4LB9 - chain A; structure by X-ray diffraction, 2.70 A resolution.

# Chain A
Name: Serum albumin
From: Homo sapiens
Reference sequence: P02768 (ALBU_HUMAN); residues 1-585 here correspond to UniProt positions 25-609 (UniProt number = residue number + 24)
Chain sequence (585 residues; each row starts with the number of its first residue):
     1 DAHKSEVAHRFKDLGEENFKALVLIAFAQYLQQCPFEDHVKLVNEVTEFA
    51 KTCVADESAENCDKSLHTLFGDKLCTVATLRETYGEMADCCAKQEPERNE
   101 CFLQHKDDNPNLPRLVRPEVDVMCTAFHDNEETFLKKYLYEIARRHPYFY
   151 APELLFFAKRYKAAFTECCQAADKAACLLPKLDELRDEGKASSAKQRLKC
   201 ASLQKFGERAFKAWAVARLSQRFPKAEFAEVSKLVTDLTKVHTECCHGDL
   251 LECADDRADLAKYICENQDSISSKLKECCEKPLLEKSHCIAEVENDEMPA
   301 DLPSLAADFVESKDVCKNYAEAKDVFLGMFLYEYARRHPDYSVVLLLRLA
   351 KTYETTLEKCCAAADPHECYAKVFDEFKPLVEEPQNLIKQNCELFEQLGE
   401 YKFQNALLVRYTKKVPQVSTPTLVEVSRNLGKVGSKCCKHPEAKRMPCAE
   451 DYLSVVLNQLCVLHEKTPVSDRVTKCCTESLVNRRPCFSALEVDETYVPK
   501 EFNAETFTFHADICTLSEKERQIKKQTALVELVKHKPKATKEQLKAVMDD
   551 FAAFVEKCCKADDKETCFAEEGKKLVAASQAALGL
Disordered / not traced: 1, 585
UniProt features mapped onto this chain:
  - binding site (Cu cation): His-3
  - binding site (Ca(2+)): Glu-6, Asp-13, Glu-244, Asp-249, Glu-252, Asp-255, Asp-259
  - binding site (Zn(2+)): His-67, His-247, Asp-249
  - binding site ((4Z,15Z)-bilirubin IXalpha): Lys-240
  - site: Lys-4 (Not glycated), Lys-20 (Not glycated), Lys-41 (Not glycated), Lys-64 (Not glycated), Lys-73 (Not glycated), Lys-93 (Not glycated), Lys-106 (Not glycated), Lys-136 (Not glycated), Lys-159 (Not glycated), Lys-174 (Not glycated), Lys-181 (Not glycated), Lys-190 (Not glycated), Lys-195 (Not glycated), Lys-199 (Aspirin-acetylated lysine), Lys-205 (Not glycated), Lys-212 (Not glycated), Lys-240 (Not glycated), Lys-262 (Not glycated), Lys-274 (Not glycated), Lys-286 (Not glycated) and 18 more in UniProt
  - modified residue: Ser-5 (Phosphoserine), Ser-58 (Phosphoserine), Ser-65 (Phosphoserine), Thr-83 (Phosphothreonine), Lys-205 (N6-succinyllysine), Ser-273 (Phosphoserine), Ser-419 (Phosphoserine), Thr-420 (Phosphothreonine), Thr-422 (Phosphothreonine), Lys-436 (N6-succinyllysine), Ser-489 (Phosphoserine), Lys-519 (N6-succinyllysine), Lys-534 (N6-methyllysine), Lys-564 (N6-succinyllysine)
  - glycosylation: Lys-12 (N-linked (Glc) (glycation) lysine), Lys-51 (N-linked (Glc) (glycation) lysine), Lys-137 (N-linked (Glc) (glycation) lysine), Lys-162 (N-linked (Glc) (glycation) lysine), Lys-199 (N-linked (Glc) (glycation) lysine), Lys-225 (N-linked (Glc) (glycation) lysine), Lys-233 (N-linked (Glc) (glycation) lysine), Lys-276 (N-linked (Glc) (glycation) lysine), Lys-281 (N-linked (Glc) (glycation) lysine), Lys-313 (N-linked (Glc) (glycation) lysine), Lys-317 (N-linked (Glc) (glycation) lysine), Asn-318 (N-linked (GlcNAc...) asparagine), Lys-323 (N-linked (Glc) (glycation) lysine), Lys-351 (N-linked (Glc) (glycation) lysine), Lys-378 (N-linked (Glc) (glycation) lysine), Lys-413 (N-linked (Glc) (glycation) lysine), Lys-439 (N-linked (Glc) (glycation) lysine), Lys-444 (N-linked (Glc) (glycation) lysine), Asp-494 (N-linked (GlcNAc...) asparagine), Lys-525 (N-linked (Glc) (glycation) lysine) and 4 more in UniProt
Disulfide bonds: Cys-53/Cys-62, Cys-75/Cys-91, Cys-90/Cys-101, Cys-124/Cys-169, Cys-168/Cys-177, Cys-200/Cys-246, Cys-245/Cys-253, Cys-265/Cys-279, Cys-278/Cys-289, Cys-316/Cys-361, Cys-360/Cys-369, Cys-392/Cys-438, Cys-437/Cys-448, Cys-461/Cys-477, Cys-476/Cys-487, Cys-514/Cys-559, Cys-558/Cys-567
Ligand contacts: Etoposide (EVP; (5S,5aR,8aR,9R)-9-(4-hydroxy-3,5-dimethoxyphenyl)-8-oxo-5,5a,6,8,8a,9-hexahydrofuro[3',4':6,7]naphtho[2,3-d][1,3]dioxol -5-yl 4,6-O-[(1R)-ethylidene]-beta-D-glucopyranoside): Leu-103, Asp-108, His-146, Pro-147, Tyr-148, Phe-149, Ser-193, Gln-196, Arg-197, Cys-200, Ala-201, Gln-204, Cys-245, Cys-246, His-247, Gly-248

# In short
Chain A binds Etoposide. Curated annotation (UniProt) lists Cu cation-binding residue His-3, 7 Ca2+-binding
residues, 3 Zn2+-binding residues and (4Z,15Z)-bilirubin IXalpha-binding residue Lys-240.
Chain A is Serum albumin (Homo sapiens); the structure, X-ray study of human serum albumin complexed with
etoposide, was determined by X-ray diffraction, deposited together with 4L8U, 4L9K, 4L9Q, 4LA0 and 4LB2.
